PDB entry 6XTY | electron microscopy, 6.77 A resolution (low resolution: residue-level contacts below are approximate; hydrogen-bond / salt-bridge calls are withheld) | chains A and C of the 14 polymer chains in the assembly

Chain A:
Molecule: DNA replication complex GINS protein PSF1
Organism: Homo sapiens
Reference sequence: Q14691 (PSF1_HUMAN); residues 1-196 here = UniProt positions 1-196
Chain sequence (196 residues; numbered 1 to 196; the number before each row is that of its first residue):
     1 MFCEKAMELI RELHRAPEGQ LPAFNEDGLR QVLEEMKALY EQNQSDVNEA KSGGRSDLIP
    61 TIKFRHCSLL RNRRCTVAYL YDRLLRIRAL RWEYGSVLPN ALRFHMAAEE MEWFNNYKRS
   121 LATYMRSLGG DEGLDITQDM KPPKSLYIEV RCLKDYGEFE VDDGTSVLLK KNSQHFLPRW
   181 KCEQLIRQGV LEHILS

Chain C:
Molecule: DNA replication complex GINS protein PSF3
Organism: Homo sapiens
Reference sequence: Q9BRX5 (PSF3_HUMAN); residues 1-216 here = UniProt positions 1-216
Chain sequence (216 residues; each row starts with the number of its first residue):
     1 MSEAYFRVES GALGPEENFL SLDDILMSHE KLPVRTETAM PRLGAFFLER SAGAETDNAV
    61 PQGSKLELPL WLAKGLFDNK RRILSVELPK IYQEGWRTVF SADPNVVDLH KMGPHFYGFG
   121 SQLLHFDSPE NADISQSLLQ TFIGRFRRIM DSSQNAYNED TSALVARLDE MERGLFQTGQ
   181 KGLNDFQCWE KGQASQITAS NLVQNYKKRK FTDMED
Unresolved in the structure: 1-2, 48-57, 207-216
UniProt features mapped onto this chain:
  - region: Met1 to Glu16 (Not essential for folding and stability of GINS complex, but may regulate accessibility to the central complex pore)

Interface between chain A and chain C:
Pairs across the interface (62):
  Met1(A) with Glu67(C); Leu68(C); Pro69(C); Leu72(C)
  Phe2(A) with Phe46(C)
  Glu4(A) with His29(C)
  Met7(A) with Leu26(C); His29(C)
  Ile10(A) with Leu22(C); Leu26(C)
  Arg11(A) with Leu26(C)
  His14(A) with Asp23(C); Leu26(C)
  Gly19(A) with Tyr5(C)
  Gln20(A) with Asn205(C)
  Arg55(A) with Arg42(C)
  Asp57(A) with Pro41(C)
  Leu58(A) with Pro41(C); Arg42(C)
  Thr61(A) with Met40(C); Pro41(C); Arg42(C); Leu43(C)
  Lys63(A) with Gly75(C); Leu76(C); Ile83(C)
  Phe64(A) with Leu43(C)
  Arg65(A) with Arg42(C); Leu43(C)
  Cys67(A) with Leu72(C)
  Ser68(A) with Trp71(C)
  Arg71(A) with Ile25(C); Ser28(C); Trp71(C)
  Arg74(A) with Asn18(C); Phe19(C); Ile25(C)
  Val77(A) with Phe19(C)
  Ala78(A) with Leu20(C); Leu22(C); Ile25(C)
  Tyr81(A) with Leu20(C)
  Asp82(A) with Tyr5(C); Leu22(C)
  Arg86(A) with Tyr5(C)
  Arg88(A) with Ala4(C); Phe6(C)
  Glu93(A) with Ser200(C); Asn201(C)
  Tyr94(A) with Leu202(C)
  Lys141(A) with Ala194(C)
  Ile148(A) with Ile197(C)
  Lys154(A) with Tyr206(C)
  Ile186(A) with Ile197(C)
  Arg187(A) with Ala199(C); Ser200(C); Leu202(C)
  Gln188(A) with Leu202(C)
  His193(A) with Gln196(C); Ile197(C)
  Ser196(A) with Ser195(C); Gln196(C)
Other interface residues (no listed pair), chain A (46 interface residues in all): Cys3, Leu13, Glu18, Asp46, Pro60, Cys75, Leu85, Leu90, Lys144, Ile194
Other interface residues (no listed pair), chain C (43 interface residues in all): Glu3, Val8, Glu17, Asp24, Thr38, Ala39, Phe47, Thr198

In short:
46 residues of chain A face 43 of chain C across their interface.
Here chain A is DNA replication complex GINS protein PSF1 and chain C is DNA replication complex GINS protein
PSF3, both from Homo sapiens. Entry 6XTY (CryoEM structure of human CMG bound to AND-1 (CMGA)) was determined
by electron microscopy (same publication as 6XTX).
